2IUR - chains B and H of the 4 polymer chains in the assembly; structure by X-ray diffraction, 1.30 A resolution.

== Chain B ==
Name: Aromatic amine dehydrogenase alpha subunit
Organism: Alcaligenes faecalis
Notes: EC 1.4.99.4
Chain sequence (361 residues; row label = number of the first residue in the row):
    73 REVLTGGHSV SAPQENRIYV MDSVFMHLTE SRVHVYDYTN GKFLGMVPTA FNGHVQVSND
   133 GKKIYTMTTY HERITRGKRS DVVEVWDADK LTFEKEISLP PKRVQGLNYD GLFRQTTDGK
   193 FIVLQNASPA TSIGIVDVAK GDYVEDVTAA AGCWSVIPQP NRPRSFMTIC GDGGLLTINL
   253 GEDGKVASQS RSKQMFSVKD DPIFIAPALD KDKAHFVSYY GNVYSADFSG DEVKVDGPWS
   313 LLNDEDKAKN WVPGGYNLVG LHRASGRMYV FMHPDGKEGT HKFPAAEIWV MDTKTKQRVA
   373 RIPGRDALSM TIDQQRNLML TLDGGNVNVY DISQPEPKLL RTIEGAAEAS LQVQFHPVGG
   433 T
Disulfides: Cys-225/Cys-242

== Chain H ==
Name: Aromatic amine dehydrogenase beta subunit
Organism: Alcaligenes faecalis
Notes: EC 1.4.99.4
Chain sequence (135 residues; each row starts with the number of its first residue):
    48 AGGGGSSSGA DHISLNPDLA NEDEVNSCDY WRHCAVDGFL CSCCGGTTTT CPPGSTPSPI
   108 SWIGTCHNPH DGKDYLISYH DCCGKTACGR CQCNTQTRER PGYEFFLHND VNWCMANENS
   168 TFHCTTSVLV GLAKN
Unresolved in the structure: 48-58, 181-182
Modified residues: Trp-109 ((S)-2-amino-3-(6,7-dihydro-6-imino-7-oxo-1H-indol-3-yl)propanoic acid; TQQ)
Disulfides: Cys-75/Cys-140, Cys-81/Cys-113, Cys-88/Cys-171, Cys-90/Cys-138, Cys-91/Cys-135, Cys-98/Cys-129, Cys-130/Cys-161
Glycans and other covalent adducts: covalent link Trp-109/Trp-160

== Chain B / chain H interface ==
Residue-residue contacts - 52 pairs, chain B then chain H:
  Arg-73(B) / Leu-62(H)  hydrogen bond (side chain-backbone)
  Arg-73(B) / Asn-63(H)  hydrogen bond
  Arg-73(B) / Arg-79(H)
  Arg-73(B) / Leu-176(H)
  Arg-73(B) / Val-177(H)  hydrogen bond (backbone-backbone)
  Glu-74(B) / Leu-62(H)
  Glu-74(B) / Pro-64(H)
  Glu-74(B) / Arg-79(H)  salt bridge
  Glu-74(B) / Thr-96(H)
  Glu-74(B) / Val-175(H)
  Glu-74(B) / Leu-176(H)  hydrogen bond (side chain-backbone)
  Val-75(B) / Thr-96(H)
  Leu-76(B) / Thr-96(H)
  Leu-76(B) / Thr-97(H)
  Leu-76(B) / Cys-98(H)
  Leu-76(B) / Pro-104(H)
  Leu-76(B) / His-127(H)
  Leu-76(B) / Asp-128(H)
  Leu-76(B) / Cys-129(H)  hydrophobic
  Leu-76(B) / Thr-173(H)
  Leu-76(B) / Val-175(H)  hydrophobic
  Thr-77(B) / Thr-96(H)  hydrogen bond (backbone-backbone)
  Thr-77(B) / Thr-97(H)
  Thr-77(B) / Cys-98(H)  hydrogen bond (backbone-backbone)
  Thr-77(B) / Pro-104(H)
  Gly-78(B) / Pro-104(H)
  His-80(B) / Thr-97(H)
  His-80(B) / Pro-100(H)
  Ser-81(B) / Pro-100(H)
  Val-82(B) / Pro-100(H)
  Glu-102(B) / Thr-133(H)
  Arg-104(B) / Thr-133(H)
  Arg-104(B) / Ala-134(H)  hydrogen bond (side chain-backbone)
  His-106(B) / Arg-137(H)
  Tyr-108(B) / Arg-137(H)  hydrogen bond
  Phe-115(B) / Cys-90(H)
  Phe-115(B) / Cys-91(H)
  Phe-115(B) / Gly-92(H)
  Phe-115(B) / Arg-137(H)
  Leu-116(B) / Gly-92(H)
  Leu-116(B) / Pro-100(H)
  Met-118(B) / Lys-132(H)  hydrogen bond (backbone-side chain)
  Met-118(B) / Thr-133(H)
  Met-118(B) / His-170(H)
  Pro-120(B) / Thr-133(H)
  Lys-162(B) / Pro-100(H)
  Lys-162(B) / Gly-101(H)  hydrogen bond (backbone-backbone)
  Leu-163(B) / Gly-101(H)
  Leu-163(B) / Lys-132(H)  hydrogen bond (backbone-side chain)
  Thr-164(B) / Gly-101(H)
  Gly-417(B) / Arg-137(H)
  Ala-418(B) / Arg-137(H)
Also at the interface, not in a pair above, chain B (24 interface residues in all): Gly-117, Trp-158
Also at the interface, not in a pair above, chain H (29 interface residues in all): Thr-95, Ser-102, Cys-135, Ser-174

== Overview ==
24 residues of chain B and 29 residues of chain H are in contact, with 11 hydrogen bonds and 1 salt bridge.
Polar contacts include Glu-74(B)/Arg-79(H), Arg-73(B)/Leu-62(H) and Arg-73(B)/Asn-63(H).
Chain B is Aromatic amine dehydrogenase alpha subunit and chain H is Aromatic amine dehydrogenase beta
subunit, both from Alcaligenes faecalis; the structure, Crystal structure of N-quinol form of aromatic amine
dehydrogenase (aadh) from alcaligenes faecalis, form A cocrystal, was determined by X-ray diffraction (same
publication as 2HXC, 2IUP, 2IUQ and 2IUV).
